9JO3 - chains A and D of the 4 polymer chains in the assembly; structure by electron microscopy, 2.80 A resolution.

== Chain A (and D) ==
Protein: Calcium-activated potassium channel subunit alpha-1
Organism: Homo sapiens
Notes: chain D of this document is another copy of the same molecule, construct and numbering; everything in this record applies to it too
Reference sequence: Q12791 (KCMA1_HUMAN); residues 1-1119 here correspond to UniProt positions 66-1184 (UniProt number = residue number + 65)
Chain sequence (1119 residues; numbered 1 to 1119; the number before each row is that of its first residue):
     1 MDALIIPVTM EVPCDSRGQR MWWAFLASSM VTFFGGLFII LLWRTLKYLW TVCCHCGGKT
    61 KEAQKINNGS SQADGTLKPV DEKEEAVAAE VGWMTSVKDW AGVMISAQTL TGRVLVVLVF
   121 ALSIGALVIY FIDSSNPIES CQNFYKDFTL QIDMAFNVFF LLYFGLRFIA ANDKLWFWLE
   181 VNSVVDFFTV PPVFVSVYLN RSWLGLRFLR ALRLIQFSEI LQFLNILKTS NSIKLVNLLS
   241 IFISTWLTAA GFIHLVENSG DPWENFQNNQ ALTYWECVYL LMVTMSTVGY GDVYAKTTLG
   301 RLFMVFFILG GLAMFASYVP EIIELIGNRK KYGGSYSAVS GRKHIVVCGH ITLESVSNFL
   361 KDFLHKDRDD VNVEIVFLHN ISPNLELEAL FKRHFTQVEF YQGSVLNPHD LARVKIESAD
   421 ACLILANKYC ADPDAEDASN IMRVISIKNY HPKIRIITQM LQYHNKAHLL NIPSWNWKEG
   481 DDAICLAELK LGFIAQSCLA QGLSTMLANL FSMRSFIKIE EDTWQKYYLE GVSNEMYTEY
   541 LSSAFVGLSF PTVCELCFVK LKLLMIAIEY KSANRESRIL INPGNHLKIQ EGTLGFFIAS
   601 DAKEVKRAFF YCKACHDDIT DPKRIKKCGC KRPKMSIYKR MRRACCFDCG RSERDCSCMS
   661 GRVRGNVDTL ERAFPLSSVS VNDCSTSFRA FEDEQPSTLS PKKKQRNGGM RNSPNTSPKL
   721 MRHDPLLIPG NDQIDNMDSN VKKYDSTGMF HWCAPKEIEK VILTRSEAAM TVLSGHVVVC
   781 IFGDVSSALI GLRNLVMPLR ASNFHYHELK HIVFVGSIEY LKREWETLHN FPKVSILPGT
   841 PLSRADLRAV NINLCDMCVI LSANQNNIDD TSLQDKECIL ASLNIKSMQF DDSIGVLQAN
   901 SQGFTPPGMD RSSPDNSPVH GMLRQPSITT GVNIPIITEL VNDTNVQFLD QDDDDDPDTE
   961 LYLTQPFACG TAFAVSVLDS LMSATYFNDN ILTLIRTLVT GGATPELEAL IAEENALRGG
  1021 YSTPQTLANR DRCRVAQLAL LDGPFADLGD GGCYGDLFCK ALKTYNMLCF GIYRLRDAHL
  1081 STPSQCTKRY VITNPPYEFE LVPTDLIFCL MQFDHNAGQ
Disordered / not traced: 1-14, 53-89, 628-740, 892-927 (chain D: 1-14, 53-90, 628-740, 892-927)
Metal / ion sites: K+ site 1: Thr287, Val288 (shared with 2 residues of chain B; 2 residues of chain C; Thr287(D), Val288(D) of chain D); K+ site 2: Val288, Gly289 (shared with 2 residues of chain B; 2 residues of chain C; Val288(D), Gly289(D) of chain D); K+ site 3: Gly289, Tyr290 (shared with 2 residues of chain B; 1 residue of chain C; Gly289(D) of chain D); Ca2+ site 1: Asp367, Arg514, Ser533, Glu535, Ser600; Mg2+: Glu374, Glu399; Ca2+ site 2: Gln947, Asp950, Asp953, Asp955 (shared with Asn449(D) of chain D)
Ligand contacts: A1L4E (5-azanyl-2-[2,3,5,6-tetrakis(fluoranyl)-4-(trifluoromethyl)phenoxy]phenol): Trp22, Ile138, Trp203, Leu206, Phe252, Ser259, Pro262, Trp263, Phe266, Leu299
Swiss-Prot annotation at these positions:
  - region: Leu491 to Phe511 (Segment S7), Leu548 to Ile568 (Segment S8), Cys612 to His616 (Heme-binding motif), Val772 to Leu792 (Segment S9), Phe967 to Phe987 (Segment S10)
  - motif: Thr287 to Tyr290 (Selectivity for potassium), Thr938 to Glu960 (Calcium bowl)
  - binding site (Mg(2+)): Glu374, Gln397, Glu399
  - binding site (Ca(2+)): Gln947, Asp950, Asp953, Asp955
  - modified residue: Thr698 (Phosphothreonine), Ser700 (Phosphoserine), Ser713 (Phosphoserine), Ser717 (Phosphoserine), Thr905 (Phosphothreonine), Ser913 (Phosphoserine), Ser917 (Phosphoserine)
  - lipidation (S-palmitoyl cysteine): Cys53, Cys54, Cys56

== How chain A and chain D interact ==
Residue-residue contacts (62; chain A residue first):
  Trp246(A) - Val305(D)  hydrophobic
  Trp275(A) - Thr298(D)
  Trp275(A) - Arg301(D)
  Glu276(A) - Arg301(D)
  Met282(A) - Val305(D)  hydrophobic
  Met282(A) - Ile308(D)  hydrophobic
  Met282(A) - Leu309(D)  hydrophobic
  Ser286(A) - Ile308(D)
  Ser286(A) - Leu312(D)
  Thr287(A) - Thr287(D)
  Val288(A) - Val288(D)
  Val288(A) - Gly289(D)
  Gly289(A) - Gly289(D)
  Tyr290(A) - Leu280(D)
  Tyr290(A) - Thr284(D)  hydrogen bond
  Tyr290(A) - Tyr290(D)
  Tyr290(A) - Gly291(D)
  Tyr290(A) - Met304(D)
  Asp292(A) - Tyr294(D)
  Asp292(A) - Arg301(D)  salt bridge
  Val319(A) - Leu309(D)
  Val339(A) - Thr95(D)
  Gly341(A) - Val91(D)
  Arg342(A) - Asp99(D)  salt bridge
  Leu385(A) - Ser230(D)
  Leu385(A) - Ile233(D)  hydrophobic
  Leu385(A) - Lys234(D)
  Glu386(A) - Lys228(D)
  Glu386(A) - Ser230(D)
  Lys392(A) - Glu219(D)
  Lys392(A) - Gln222(D)  hydrogen bond
  Lys392(A) - Phe223(D)
  Arg393(A) - Gln108(D)
  Arg393(A) - Gln222(D)
  Arg393(A) - Asn225(D)
  Phe395(A) - Ser106(D)
  Thr396(A) - Gln108(D)
  Glu399(A) - Asn172(D)
  Arg844(A) - Leu470(D)
  Arg844(A) - Asn471(D)  hydrogen bond
  Arg844(A) - Glu1013(D)
  Ala845(A) - Glu1013(D)
  Arg848(A) - Glu1013(D)  salt bridge
  Ser872(A) - Leu406(D)
  Leu873(A) - Ala438(D)  hydrophobic
  Lys876(A) - Ala438(D)
  Lys876(A) - Met442(D)
  Leu880(A) - His468(D)
  Leu883(A) - Ile445(D)  hydrophobic
  Leu883(A) - Asn471(D)
  Leu883(A) - Pro473(D)  hydrophobic
  Asn884(A) - Asn471(D)
  Ser887(A) - Asn471(D)  hydrogen bond (side chain-backbone)
  Ser887(A) - Pro473(D)
  Gln947(A) - Asn449(D)  hydrogen bond (backbone-side chain)
  Phe948(A) - Asn449(D)
  Asp950(A) - Asn449(D)
  Gln951(A) - Asn449(D)
  Gln951(A) - Ser474(D)  hydrogen bond
  Asp953(A) - Asn449(D)
  Asp955(A) - Asn449(D)  hydrogen bond
  Pro957(A) - His409(D)
Other interface residues (no listed pair), chain A (48 interface residues in all): Phe242, Tyr279, Val283, Phe315, Ser340, Ala389, Gln397, Leu842, Asp956, Asp958
Other interface residues (no listed pair), chain D (53 interface residues in all): Gly102, Val103, Leu227, Leu302, Asn407, Pro408, Ser439, Ile441, Ser446, Lys448, Ile472, Ala1012

== Summary ==
48 residues of chain A and 53 residues of chain D are in contact; the contacts include 7 hydrogen bonds and 3
salt bridges. Polar pairs include Asp292(A)-Arg301(D), Arg342(A)-Asp99(D) and Arg848(A)-Glu1013(D). Chain A
binds compound A1L4E.
Both chains are Calcium-activated potassium channel subunit alpha-1 (Homo sapiens). Entry 9JO3 (Cryo-EM
structure of human BKca channel-compound 10b complex) was determined by electron microscopy (same publication
as 9JO4).
